Entry 8CLD (X-ray diffraction, 3.20 A resolution); this record covers chains B and C of the 6 polymer chains in the assembly.

== Chain B ==
Name: Tubulin beta-2B chain
Source organism: Bos taurus
UniProt: Q6B856 (TBB2B_BOVIN); numbering as in UniProt (aligned over 1-445)
Chain sequence (445 residues; row label = number of the first residue in the row):
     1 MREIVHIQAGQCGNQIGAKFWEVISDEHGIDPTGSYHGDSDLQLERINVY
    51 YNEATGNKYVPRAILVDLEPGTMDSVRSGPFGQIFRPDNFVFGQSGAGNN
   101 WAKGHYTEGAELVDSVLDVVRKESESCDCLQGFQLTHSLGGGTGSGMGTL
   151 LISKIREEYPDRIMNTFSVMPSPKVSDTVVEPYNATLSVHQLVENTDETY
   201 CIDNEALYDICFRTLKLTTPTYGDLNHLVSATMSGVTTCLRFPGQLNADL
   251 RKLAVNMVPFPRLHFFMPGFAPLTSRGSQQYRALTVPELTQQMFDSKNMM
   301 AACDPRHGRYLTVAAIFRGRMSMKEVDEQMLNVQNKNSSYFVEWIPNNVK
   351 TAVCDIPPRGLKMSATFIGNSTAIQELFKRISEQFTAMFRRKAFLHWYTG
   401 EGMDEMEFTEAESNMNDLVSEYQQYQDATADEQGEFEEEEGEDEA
Disordered / not traced: 1, 429-445
Ligand contacts: GDP (guanosine-5'-diphosphate): Gly10, Gln11, Cys12, Gln15, Ile16, Asn99, Ser138, Gly140, Gly141, Gly142, Thr143, Gly144, Val169, Pro171, Val175, Asp177, Glu181, Asn204, Leu207, Tyr222, Leu225, Asn226
Curated features (UniProtKB/Swiss-Prot):
  - motif: Met1 to Ile4 (MREI motif)
  - binding site (GTP): Gln11, Glu69, Ser138, Gly142, Thr143, Gly144, Asn204, Asn226
  - binding site (Mg(2+)): Glu69
  - modified residue: Ser40 (Phosphoserine), Thr55 (Phosphothreonine), Lys58 (N6-acetyllysine), Ser172 (Phosphoserine), Thr285 (Phosphothreonine), Thr290 (Phosphothreonine), Arg318 (Omega-N-methylarginine), Glu438 (5-glutamyl polyglutamate)
  - cross-link (Glycyl lysine isopeptide (Lys-Gly)): Lys58 (interchain with G-Cter in ubiquitin), Lys324 (interchain with G-Cter in ubiquitin)

== Chain C ==
Name: Detyrosinated tubulin alpha-1B chain
Source organism: Bos taurus
UniProt: P81947 (TBA1B_BOVIN); residue numbers follow UniProt; this construct covers 1-451
Chain sequence (451 residues; row label = number of the first residue in the row):
     1 MRECISIHVGQAGVQIGNACWELYCLEHGIQPDGQMPSDKTIGGGDDSFN
    51 TFFSETGAGKHVPRAVFVDLEPTVIDEVRTGTYRQLFHPEQLITGKEDAA
   101 NNYARGHYTIGKEIIDLVLDRIRKLADQCTGLQGFLVFHSFGGGTGSGFT
   151 SLLMERLSVDYGKKSKLEFSIYPAPQVSTAVVEPYNSILTTHTTLEHSDC
   201 AFMVDNEAIYDICRRNLDIERPTYTNLNRLISQIVSSITASLRFDGALNV
   251 DLTEFQTNLVPYPRIHFPLATYAPVISAEKAYHEQLSVAEITNACFEPAN
   301 QMVKCDPRHGKYMACCLLYRGDVVPKDVNAAIATIKTKRSIQFVDWCPTG
   351 FKVGINYQPPTVVPGGDLAKVQRAVCMLSNTTAIAEAWARLDHKFDLMYA
   401 KRAFVHWYVGEGMEEGEFSEAREDMAALEKDYEEVGVDSVEGEGEEEGEE
   451 Y
Disordered / not traced: 441-451
Metal / ion sites: Ca2+: Asp39, Thr41, Gly44, Glu55; Mg2+: Glu71 (together with GTP)
Ligand contacts: GTP (guanosine-5'-triphosphate): Gly10, Gln11, Ala12, Gln15, Asp69, Asp98, Ala99, Ala100, Asn101, Ser140, Gly142, Gly143, Gly144, Thr145, Gly146, Ile171, Pro173, Val177, Ser178, Thr179, Glu183, Asn206, Tyr224, Leu227, Asn228, Ile231

== How chain B and chain C interact ==
Residue-residue contacts (39; chain B residue first):
  Glu69(B) - Arg2(C)  salt bridge
  Gln94(B) - Met1(C)
  Ser95(B) - Arg2(C)
  Asn99(B) - Glu254(C)  hydrogen bond
  Asp177(B) - Glu254(C)
  Asp177(B) - Lys352(C)  hydrogen bond (backbone-side chain)
  Thr178(B) - Asn258(C)
  Val179(B) - Asn258(C)  hydrogen bond (backbone-side chain)
  Val179(B) - Pro348(C)  hydrophobic
  Val180(B) - Thr257(C)
  Thr218(B) - Lys326(C)  hydrogen bond
  Thr219(B) - Lys326(C)
  Thr219(B) - Asn329(C)
  Ala387(B) - Trp346(C)
  Met388(B) - Trp346(C)
  Arg391(B) - Tyr262(C)  hydrogen bond (backbone-side chain)
  Arg391(B) - Asp345(C)  salt bridge
  Arg391(B) - Trp346(C)
  Arg391(B) - Glu434(C)  hydrogen bond (side chain-backbone)
  Arg391(B) - Val435(C)
  Arg391(B) - Val437(C)  hydrogen bond (side chain-backbone)
  Arg391(B) - Asp438(C)
  Arg391(B) - Ser439(C)  hydrogen bond
  Lys392(B) - Tyr262(C)
  Ala393(B) - Pro261(C)
  Ala393(B) - Tyr262(C)
  Ala393(B) - Trp346(C)  hydrophobic
  Phe394(B) - Thr257(C)
  Phe394(B) - Asn258(C)
  Phe394(B) - Val260(C)
  Phe394(B) - Pro261(C)  hydrogen bond (backbone-backbone)
  Phe394(B) - Trp346(C)  hydrophobic
  His396(B) - Val260(C)  hydrogen bond (side chain-backbone)
  His396(B) - Pro261(C)
  His396(B) - Tyr262(C)
  His396(B) - Pro263(C)
  Trp397(B) - Gln256(C)
  Trp397(B) - Thr257(C)  hydrogen bond (side chain-backbone)
  Trp397(B) - Val260(C)
Interface residues without a listed pair, chain B (21 interface residues in all): Gly96, Gly98, Leu395
Interface residues without a listed pair, chain C (22 interface residues in all): Met313

== In short ==
Chain B and chain C form an interface of 21 and 22 residues respectively; the contacts include 11 hydrogen
bonds and 2 salt bridges. Among the polar pairs are Glu69(B)-Arg2(C), Arg391(B)-Asp345(C) and
Asn99(B)-Glu254(C). Bound to chain B: GDP. Ligands of chain C: GTP.
Here chain B is Tubulin beta-2B chain and chain C is Detyrosinated tubulin alpha-1B chain, both from Bos
taurus. Entry 8CLD (Ansamitocin P3 bound to tubulin (T2R-TTL) complex) was determined by X-ray diffraction,
deposited together with 8CL9, 8CLB, 8CLC, 8CLE, 8CLF, 8CLG and 8CLH.
